Entry 5FYL (X-ray diffraction, 3.10 A resolution); this record covers chains B and G of the 6 polymer chains in the assembly.

== Chain B ==
Molecule: BG505 GP120 env ectodomain
Organism: Human immunodeficiency virus 1
Notes: fragment: gp120 env ectodomain
UniProtKB: Q2N0S6 (Q2N0S6_9HIV1); residues 512-664 here correspond to UniProt positions 509-661 (UniProt number = residue number - 3)
Chain sequence (153 residues; row label = number of the first residue in the row):
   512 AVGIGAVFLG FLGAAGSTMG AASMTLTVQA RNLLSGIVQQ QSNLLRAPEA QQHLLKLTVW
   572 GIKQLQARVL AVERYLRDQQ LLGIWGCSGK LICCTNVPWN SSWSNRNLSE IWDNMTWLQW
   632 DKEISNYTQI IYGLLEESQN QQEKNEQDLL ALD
Disordered / not traced: 512-517, 548-568
Differences from the reference sequence: engineered mutation Pro559 (Ile556 in Q2N0S6), Cys605 (Thr602 in Q2N0S6)
Cystine bridges: Cys598-Cys604
Covalently attached groups: N-acetylglucosamine (NAG) linked to Asn611, Asn618, Asn637

== Chain G ==
Molecule: BG505 GP120 env ectodomain
Organism: Human immunodeficiency virus 1
Notes: fragment: gp120 env ectodomain
UniProtKB: Q2N0S6 (Q2N0S6_9HIV1); the construct lacks a stretch of the UniProt sequence and is renumbered around it, so the offset changes along the chain: 31-141 = UniProt 30-140; 150-185 = UniProt 141-176; 186-309 = UniProt 185-308; 312-321 = UniProt 309-318; 2 more segments
Chain sequence (481 residues; numbered 31 to 513 plus 9 insertion-coded residues; 11 numbers in that range are skipped by the numbering (no residue carries them; nothing is unmodelled there); the number before each row is that of its first residue; a row labelled like 185A-185H holds insertion residues (185A, then the next letters in order)):
    31 AENLWVTVYY GVPVWKDAET TLFCASDAKA YETEKHNVWA THACVPTDPN PQEIHLENVT
    91 EEFNMWKNNM VEQMHTDIIS LWDQSLKPCV KLTPLCVTLQ CTNVTNNITD D
   150 MRGELKNCSF NMTTELRDKK QKVYSLFYRL DVVQIN
185A-185H ENQGNRSN
   186 NSNKEYRLIN CNTSAITQAC PKVSFEPIPI HYCAPAGFAI LKCKDKKFNG TGPCPSVSTV
   246 QCTHGIKPVV STQLLLNGSL AEEEVMIRSE NITNNAKNIL VQFNTPVQIN CTRPNNNTRK
   306 SIRI
   312 GPGQAFYATG
  321A D
   322 IIGDIRQAHC NVSKATWNET LGKVVKQLRK HFGNNTIIRF ANSSGGDLEV TTHSFNCGGE
   382 FFYCNTSGLF NSTWISNTSV QGSNSTGS
   411 NDSITLPCRI KQIINMWQRI GQAMYAPPIQ GVIRCVSNIT GLILTRDGGS TNSTTETFRP
   471 GGGDMRDNWR SELYKYKVVK IEPLGVAPTR CKRRVVGRRR RRR
Disordered / not traced: 185A-185H, 186, 399-409, 506-513
Differences from the reference sequence: engineered mutation Asn332 (Thr330 in Q2N0S6), Cys501 (Ala498 in Q2N0S6); expression tag (509-513)
Cystine bridges: Cys54-Cys74, Cys119-Cys205, Cys126-Cys196, Cys131-Cys157, Cys218-Cys247, Cys228-Cys239, Cys296-Cys331, Cys378-Cys445, Cys385-Cys418
Covalently attached groups: glycan linked to Asn88, Asn137, Asn332, Asn386; N-acetylglucosamine (NAG) linked to Asn133, Asn156, Asn160, Asn197, Asn234, Asn262, Asn276, Asn295, Asn301, Asn339, Asn355, Asn363, Asn392, Asn448
From the paper describing this entry:
  - post-translational modification sites: Asn137, Asn276

== How chain B and chain G interact ==
Residue-residue contacts (103; chain B residue first):
  Leu520(B) - Ile84(G)
  Gly521(B) - Ile84(G)
  Phe522(B) - Ile84(G)
  Phe522(B) - Leu86(G)
  Phe522(B) - Thr244(G)
  Leu523(B) - Trp45(G)  hydrophobic
  Leu523(B) - Leu86(G)
  Leu523(B) - Ala224(G)  hydrophobic
  Leu523(B) - Thr244(G)
  Gly524(B) - Leu86(G)
  Ala525(B) - Pro43(G)
  Ala526(B) - Trp45(G)  hydrophobic
  Ala526(B) - Val89(G)  hydrophobic
  Gly527(B) - Glu87(G)
  Gly527(B) - Asn88(G)  hydrogen bond (backbone-side chain)
  Ala533(B) - Pro43(G)  hydrophobic
  Ser534(B) - Tyr39(G)
  Thr536(B) - Gly41(G)
  Leu537(B) - Tyr40(G)
  Leu537(B) - Gly41(G)
  Leu537(B) - Val42(G)
  Gln540(B) - Gly41(G)  hydrogen bond (side chain-backbone)
  Gln540(B) - Pro43(G)
  Leu544(B) - Tyr40(G)
  Leu544(B) - Ala221(G)
  Leu544(B) - Gly222(G)
  Leu545(B) - Ala221(G)
  Val570(B) - Gln114(G)
  Trp571(B) - Cys54(G)
  Trp571(B) - Ala70(G)  hydrogen bond (side chain-backbone)
  Trp571(B) - Ala73(G)
  Trp571(B) - Cys74(G)
  Trp571(B) - Asp107(G)
  Trp571(B) - Tyr217(G)
  Lys574(B) - Leu52(G)
  Lys574(B) - Gln103(G)
  Lys574(B) - Asp107(G)  salt bridge
  Gln575(B) - Val75(G)
  Gln577(B) - Thr51(G)
  Ala578(B) - Pro220(G)  hydrophobic
  Leu581(B) - Thr50(G)
  Ala582(B) - Ala221(G)  hydrophobic
  Arg585(B) - Lys490(G)
  Arg585(B) - Glu492(G)  salt bridge
  Tyr586(B) - Tyr40(G)
  Asp589(B) - Leu494(G)
  Gln590(B) - Tyr40(G)  hydrogen bond
  Leu592(B) - Leu494(G)  hydrophobic
  Leu593(B) - Leu494(G)  hydrophobic
  Trp596(B) - Val38(G)  hydrophobic
  Trp596(B) - Leu494(G)  hydrophobic
  Gly597(B) - Arg503(G)
  Cys598(B) - Val38(G)  hydrophobic
  Cys598(B) - Arg503(G)
  Lys601(B) - Tyr40(G)
  Leu602(B) - Val38(G)
  Leu602(B) - Tyr39(G)
  Leu602(B) - Tyr40(G)  hydrogen bond (backbone-backbone)
  Ile603(B) - Val38(G)
  Ile603(B) - Tyr39(G)  hydrophobic
  Cys604(B) - Thr37(G)
  Cys604(B) - Val38(G)  hydrogen bond (backbone-backbone)
  Cys604(B) - Arg503(G)  hydrogen bond
  Cys605(B) - Thr37(G)
  Cys605(B) - Cys501(G)  disulfide
  Cys605(B) - Lys502(G)
  Cys605(B) - Arg503(G)  hydrogen bond (backbone-side chain)
  Thr606(B) - Val36(G)  hydrogen bond (side chain-backbone)
  Thr606(B) - Cys501(G)
  Thr606(B) - Lys502(G)
  Thr606(B) - Arg503(G)  hydrogen bond (backbone-backbone)
  Asn607(B) - Trp35(G)
  Asn607(B) - Lys502(G)
  Asn607(B) - Arg503(G)
  Val608(B) - Trp35(G)
  Val608(B) - Val36(G)
  Pro609(B) - Leu34(G)
  Pro609(B) - Trp35(G)  hydrophobic
  Trp610(B) - Leu34(G)  hydrogen bond (backbone-backbone)
  Trp610(B) - Val36(G)  hydrophobic
  Trp610(B) - Val496(G)  hydrophobic
  Trp610(B) - Pro498(G)  hydrophobic
  Ile622(B) - Pro498(G)
  Trp623(B) - Tyr39(G)
  Trp623(B) - Ala497(G)  hydrophobic
  Trp623(B) - Pro498(G)  hydrogen bond (side chain-backbone)
  Trp628(B) - Tyr39(G)  hydrophobic
  Trp628(B) - Val42(G)  hydrophobic
  Trp628(B) - Pro43(G)
  Trp628(B) - Val44(G)
  Trp628(B) - Gly495(G)
  Trp628(B) - Val496(G)
  Trp628(B) - Ala497(G)  hydrophobic
  Leu629(B) - Val44(G)  hydrophobic
  Leu629(B) - Trp45(G)  hydrophobic
  Trp631(B) - Val496(G)  hydrogen bond (side chain-backbone)
  Trp631(B) - Ala497(G)
  Trp631(B) - Pro498(G)
  Ile635(B) - Val496(G)
  Tyr643(B) - Leu494(G)
  Tyr643(B) - Val496(G)  hydrophobic
  Gln650(B) - Arg503(G)  hydrogen bond
  Gln653(B) - Arg503(G)  hydrogen bond
Interface residues without a listed pair, chain B (58 interface residues in all): Met530, Ala541, Trp614, Leu619, Asp632, Thr639, Ile642
Interface residues without a listed pair, chain G (52 interface residues in all): Phe53, His85, Leu111, Phe223, Ile491, Pro493, Thr499, Arg504
Disulfides between the chains: Cys605(B)-Cys501(G)

== Overview ==
58 residues of chain B and 52 residues of chain G are in contact; the contacts include 1 disulfide bond, 15
hydrogen bonds and 2 salt bridges. Polar pairs include Lys574(B)-Asp107(G), Arg585(B)-Glu492(G) and
Gly527(B)-Asn88(G). N-acetylglucosamine is covalently linked to Asn611(B), Asn618(B) and Asn637(B). The paper
reports modification sites Asn137(G) and Asn276(G).
Chain B is BG505 GP120 env ectodomain and chain G is BG505 GP120 env ectodomain, both from Human
immunodeficiency virus 1; the structure, Crystal Structure at 3.7 A Resolution of Fully Glycosylated HIV-1
Clade A BG505 SOSIP.664 Prefusion Env ..., was determined by X-ray diffraction (same publication as 5FYJ and
5FYK).
